PDB entry 6Q7J | X-ray diffraction, 2.14 A resolution | chains B and A

# Chain B
Protein: Exo-1,4-beta-xylosidase xlnD
From: Emericella nidulans (strain FGSC A4 / ATCC 38163 / CBS 112.46 / NRRL 194 / M139)
Notes: EC 3.2.1.37
UniProt: Q5BAS1 (XYND_EMENI); residue numbers follow UniProt; this construct covers 20-117, 119-803
Chain sequence (785 residues; each row starts with the number of its first residue; note: 1 number in that range is skipped by the numbering (no residue carries it; nothing is unmodelled there)):
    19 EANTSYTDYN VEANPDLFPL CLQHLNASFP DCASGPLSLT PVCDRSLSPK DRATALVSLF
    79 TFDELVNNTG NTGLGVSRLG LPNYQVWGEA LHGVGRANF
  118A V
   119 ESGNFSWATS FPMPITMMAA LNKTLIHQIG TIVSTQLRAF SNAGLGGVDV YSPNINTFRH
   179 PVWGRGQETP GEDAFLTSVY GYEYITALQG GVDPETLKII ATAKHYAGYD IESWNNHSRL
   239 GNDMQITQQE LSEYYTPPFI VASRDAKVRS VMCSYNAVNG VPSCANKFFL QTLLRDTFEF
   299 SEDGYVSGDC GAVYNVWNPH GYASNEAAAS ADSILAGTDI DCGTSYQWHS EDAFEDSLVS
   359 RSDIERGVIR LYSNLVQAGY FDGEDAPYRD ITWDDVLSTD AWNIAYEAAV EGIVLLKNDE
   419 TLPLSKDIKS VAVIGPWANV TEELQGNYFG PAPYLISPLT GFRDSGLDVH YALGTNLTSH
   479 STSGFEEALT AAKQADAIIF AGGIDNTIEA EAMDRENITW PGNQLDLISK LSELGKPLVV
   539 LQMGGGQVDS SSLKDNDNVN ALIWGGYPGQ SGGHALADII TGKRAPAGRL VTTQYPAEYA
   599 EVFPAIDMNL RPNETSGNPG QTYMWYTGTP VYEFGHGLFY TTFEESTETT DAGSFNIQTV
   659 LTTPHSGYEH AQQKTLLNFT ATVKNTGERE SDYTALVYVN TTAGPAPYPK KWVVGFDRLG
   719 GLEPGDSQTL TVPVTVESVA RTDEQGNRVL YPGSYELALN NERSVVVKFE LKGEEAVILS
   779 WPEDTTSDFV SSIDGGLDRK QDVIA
Disordered / not traced: 788-803
Differences from the reference sequence: expression tag (19)
Modified / non-standard residues: Glu19 (pyroglutamic acid; PCA)
Disulfide bonds: Cys50-Cys61, Cys271-Cys282, Cys308-Cys340
Covalent attachments: N-acetylglucosamine (NAG) linked to Asn21, Asn44, Asn85, Asn122, Asn234, Asn437, Asn474, Asn611, Asn676, Asn698; glycan linked to Asn140; compound HLB linked to Asp307
Ligand contacts: HLB (5-[3,3-dimethyl-2-[5-(1,3,3-trimethylindol-2-ylidene)penta-1,3-dienyl]indol-1-ium-1-yl]-N-[8-[[(1R,2S,3S,4S,5R)-2,3,4,5-tetrakis(oxidanyl)cyclohexyl]amino]octyl]pentanamide): Asn32, Pro33, Trp105, Glu107, Tyr169, Arg183, Lys222, His223, Tyr227, Arg237, Met270, Tyr273, Cys308, Tyr446, Glu509
Swiss-Prot annotation at these positions:
  - active site: Asp307
  - glycosylation (N-linked (GlcNAc...) asparagine): Asn21, Asn44, Asn85, Asn122, Asn140, Asn234, Asn437, Asn474, Asn515, Asn611, Asn676, Asn698
Reported in the primary citation:
  - catalytic residues: Asp307
  - binding site for HLB: Trp105, Glu107, Arg183, Lys222, His223, Asp307

# Chain A
Protein: Exo-1,4-beta-xylosidase xlnD
From: Emericella nidulans (strain FGSC A4 / ATCC 38163 / CBS 112.46 / NRRL 194 / M139)
Notes: EC 3.2.1.37
UniProt: Q5BAS1 (XYND_EMENI); residue numbers follow UniProt; this construct covers 20-172, 174-223, 225-803
Chain sequence (785 residues; numbered 19 to 803 plus 2 insertion-coded residues; 2 numbers in that range are skipped by the numbering (no residue carries them; nothing is unmodelled there); the number before each row is that of its first residue):
    19 EANTSYTDYN VEANPDLFPL CLQHLNASFP DCASGPLSLT PVCDRSLSPK DRATALVSLF
    79 TFDELVNNTG NTGLGVSRLG LPNYQVWGEA LHGVGRANFV ESGNFSWATS FPMPITMMAA
   139 LNKTLIHQIG TIVSTQLRAF SNAGLGGVDV YSPN
  173A I
   174 NTFRHPVWGR GQETPGEDAF LTSVYGYEYI TALQGGVDPE TLKIIATAKH
  224A Y
   225 AGYDIESWNN HSRLGNDMQI TQQELSEYYT PPFIVASRDA KVRSVMCSYN AVNGVPSCAN
   285 KFFLQTLLRD TFEFSEDGYV SGDCGAVYNV WNPHGYASNE AAASADSILA GTDIDCGTSY
   345 QWHSEDAFED SLVSRSDIER GVIRLYSNLV QAGYFDGEDA PYRDITWDDV LSTDAWNIAY
   405 EAAVEGIVLL KNDETLPLSK DIKSVAVIGP WANVTEELQG NYFGPAPYLI SPLTGFRDSG
   465 LDVHYALGTN LTSHSTSGFE EALTAAKQAD AIIFAGGIDN TIEAEAMDRE NITWPGNQLD
   525 LISKLSELGK PLVVLQMGGG QVDSSSLKDN DNVNALIWGG YPGQSGGHAL ADIITGKRAP
   585 AGRLVTTQYP AEYAEVFPAI DMNLRPNETS GNPGQTYMWY TGTPVYEFGH GLFYTTFEES
   645 TETTDAGSFN IQTVLTTPHS GYEHAQQKTL LNFTATVKNT GERESDYTAL VYVNTTAGPA
   705 PYPKKWVVGF DRLGGLEPGD SQTLTVPVTV ESVARTDEQG NRVLYPGSYE LALNNERSVV
   765 VKFELKGEEA VILSWPEDTT SDFVSSIDGG LDRKQDVIA
Disordered / not traced: 789-803
Differences from the reference sequence: expression tag (19)
Modified / non-standard residues: Glu19 (pyroglutamic acid; PCA)
Disulfide bonds: Cys50-Cys61, Cys271-Cys282, Cys308-Cys340
Covalent attachments: N-acetylglucosamine (NAG) linked to Asn21, Asn44, Asn85, Asn122, Asn437, Asn474, Asn611, Asn676, Asn698; glycan linked to Asn140; compound HLB linked to Asp307
Ligand contacts: HLB (5-[3,3-dimethyl-2-[5-(1,3,3-trimethylindol-2-ylidene)penta-1,3-dienyl]indol-1-ium-1-yl]-N-[8-[[(1R,2S,3S,4S,5R)-2,3,4,5-tetrakis(oxidanyl)cyclohexyl]amino]octyl]pentanamide): Asn32, Pro33, Leu35, Trp105, Glu107, Tyr169, Arg183, Lys222, His223, Tyr227, Arg237, Met270, Tyr273, Cys308, Tyr446, Glu509
Swiss-Prot annotation at these positions:
  - active site: Asp307
  - glycosylation (N-linked (GlcNAc...) asparagine): Asn21, Asn44, Asn85, Asn122, Asn140, Asn234, Asn437, Asn474, Asn515, Asn611, Asn676, Asn698
Reported in the primary citation:
  - catalytic residues: Asp307
  - binding site for HLB: Trp105, Glu107, Arg183, Lys222, His223, Asp307

# How chain B and chain A interact
Pairs across the interface (63; chain B residue first):
  Ser76(B) with Pro662(A); His663(A), hydrogen bond (backbone-backbone); Ser664(A), hydrogen bond (backbone-backbone); Tyr666(A)
  Leu77(B) with Pro662(A); Ser664(A)
  Phe78(B) with Thr661(A); Pro662(A)
  Thr79(B) with Thr660(A)
  Phe80(B) with Thr660(A), hydrogen bond (backbone-backbone)
  Gln289(B) with Asp294(A), hydrogen bond
  Asp294(B) with Gln289(A), hydrogen bond; Asp294(A)
  Glu300(B) with Glu300(A)
  Phe352(B) with Leu659(A), hydrophobic; Thr660(A)
  Glu353(B) with Glu772(A)
  Ser355(B) with Val775(A)
  Ser358(B) with Val775(A); Ile776(A); Ser778(A)
  Arg359(B) with Leu659(A), hydrogen bond (side chain-backbone); Thr660(A); Thr661(A), hydrogen bond (side chain-backbone); His663(A)
  Ser360(B) with His668(A), hydrogen bond; Gln670(A)
  Asp361(B) with Ser778(A), hydrogen bond
  Glu363(B) with His663(A), salt bridge; Glu667(A)
  Leu659(B) with Phe352(A), hydrophobic; Arg359(A), hydrogen bond (backbone-side chain)
  Thr660(B) with Thr79(A); Phe80(A), hydrogen bond (backbone-backbone); Arg359(A)
  Thr661(B) with Arg359(A), hydrogen bond (backbone-side chain)
  Pro662(B) with Ser76(A); Leu77(A); Phe78(A)
  His663(B) with Ser76(A), hydrogen bond (backbone-backbone); Arg359(A); Glu363(A), salt bridge
  Ser664(B) with Ser76(A), hydrogen bond (backbone-backbone); Leu77(A)
  Tyr666(B) with Ser76(A)
  Glu667(B) with Thr72(A)
  His668(B) with Ser360(A), hydrogen bond
  Gln670(B) with Ser360(A)
  Glu773(B) with Ser355(A), hydrogen bond (backbone-side chain)
  Val775(B) with Ser355(A); Ser358(A)
  Ile776(B) with Ser358(A)
  Ser778(B) with Ser358(A); Asp361(A), hydrogen bond
  Glu781(B) with Phe787(A)
  Asp782(B) with Phe787(A)
  Thr783(B) with Thr783(A), hydrogen bond; Thr784(A); Phe787(A)
  Thr784(B) with Thr783(A)
  Phe787(B) with Glu781(A); Asp782(A); Thr783(A)
Interface residues without a listed pair, chain B (46 interface residues in all): Thr72, Arg96, Thr290, Leu333, Val357, Gln656, Gly665, Ala669, Glu772, Ala774, Leu777
Interface residues without a listed pair, chain A (47 interface residues in all): Val75, Arg96, Lys285, Leu333, Glu353, Val357, Gln656, Gly665, Ala669, Glu773, Ala774, Leu777

# Summary
46 residues of chain B face 47 of chain A across their interface, with 18 hydrogen bonds and 2 salt bridges.
Polar pairs include Glu363(B)-His663(A), Gln289(B)-Asp294(A) and Arg359(B)-Leu659(A). From the paper:
catalytic residues Asp307(B) and Asp307(A); a binding site for HLB at Trp105(B), Glu107(B) and Trp105(A) among
others.
Both chains are Exo-1,4-beta-xylosidase xlnD (Emericella nidulans (strain FGSC A4 / ATCC 38163 / CBS 112.46 /
NRRL 194 / M139)). Entry 6Q7J (GH3 exo-beta-xylosidase (XlnD) in complex with xylobiose aziridine activity
based probe) was determined by X-ray diffraction, deposited together with 6Q7I, 6Q8M and 6QE8.
